Entry 5MP9 (electron microscopy, 4.10 A resolution (low resolution: residue-level contacts below are approximate; hydrogen-bond / salt-bridge calls are withheld)); this record covers chains D and E of the 34 polymer chains in the assembly.

== Chain D ==
Name: Proteasome subunit alpha type-4
From: Saccharomyces cerevisiae (strain ATCC 204508 / S288c)
Notes: EC 3.4.25.1
UniProtKB: P40303 (PSA4_YEAST); residues -1 to 252 here correspond to UniProt positions 1-254 (UniProt number = residue number + 2)
Amino-acid sequence (254 residues; numbered -1 to 252; the number before each row is that of its first residue; numbers below 1 keep their minus sign (Met-1 is residue -1)):
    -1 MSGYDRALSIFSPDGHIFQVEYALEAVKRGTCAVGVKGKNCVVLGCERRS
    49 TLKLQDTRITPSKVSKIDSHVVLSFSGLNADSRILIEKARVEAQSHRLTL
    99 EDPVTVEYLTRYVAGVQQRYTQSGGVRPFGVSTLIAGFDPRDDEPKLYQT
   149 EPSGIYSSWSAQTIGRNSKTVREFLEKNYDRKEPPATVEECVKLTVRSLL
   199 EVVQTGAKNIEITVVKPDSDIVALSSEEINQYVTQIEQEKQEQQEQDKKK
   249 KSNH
Not modelled in the structure: -1 to 0, 241-252
Swiss-Prot annotation at these positions:
  - modified residue: Thr58 (Phosphothreonine)

== Chain E ==
Name: Proteasome subunit alpha type-5
From: Saccharomyces cerevisiae (strain ATCC 204508 / S288c)
Notes: EC 3.4.25.1
UniProtKB: P32379 (PSA5_YEAST); residues -7 to 252 here correspond to UniProt positions 1-260 (UniProt number = residue number + 8)
Amino-acid sequence (260 residues; numbered -7 to 252; the number before each row is that of its first residue; numbers below 1 keep their minus sign (Met-7 is residue -7)):
    -7 MFLTRSEYDRGVSTFSPEGRLFQVEYSLEAIKLGSTAIGIATKEGVVLGV
    43 EKRATSPLLESDSIEKIVEIDRHIGCAMSGLTADARSMIEHARTAAVTHN
    93 LYYDEDINVESLTQSVCDLALRFGEGASGEERLMSRPFGVALLIAGHDAD
   143 DGYQLFHAEPSGTFYRYNAKAIGSGSEGAQAELLNEWHSSLTLKEAELLV
   193 LKILKQVMEEKLDENNAQLSCITKQDGFKIYDNEKTAELIKELKEKEAAE
   243 SPEEADVEMS
Not modelled in the structure: -7 to 0, 243-252

== Interface between chain D and chain E ==
Residue-residue contacts (49; chain D residue first):
  Asp3(D) - Glu117(E)
  Arg4(D) - Glu117(E)
  Ala5(D) - Val4(E)
  Ala5(D) - Glu117(E)
  Ala5(D) - Ser127(E)
  Ser7(D) - Ser127(E)
  Ser7(D) - Arg128(E)
  Ile8(D) - Val4(E)
  Ile8(D) - Gln15(E)
  Phe9(D) - Gln15(E)
  Phe9(D) - Tyr18(E)
  Phe9(D) - Ser19(E)
  Phe9(D) - Pro129(E)
  Phe9(D) - Gly131(E)
  Ser10(D) - Tyr18(E)
  Pro11(D) - Tyr18(E)
  Gly13(D) - Ala22(E)
  His14(D) - Leu25(E)
  Ile15(D) - Leu73(E)
  Ile15(D) - Arg128(E)
  Lys35(D) - Glu52(E)
  Gln116(D) - Ala75(E)
  Gln116(D) - Asp76(E)
  Arg117(D) - Leu125(E)
  Thr119(D) - Arg128(E)
  Gln120(D) - Met126(E)
  Gln120(D) - Ser127(E)
  Gln120(D) - Phe130(E)
  Ser151(D) - Ala75(E)
  Gly152(D) - Ala75(E)
  Gly152(D) - Arg78(E)
  Ile153(D) - Thr74(E)
  Ile153(D) - Ala75(E)
  Tyr154(D) - Arg78(E)
  Ser155(D) - Leu51(E)
  Ser155(D) - Ile56(E)
  Ser156(D) - Leu51(E)
  Ser156(D) - Glu52(E)
  Ser156(D) - Ser55(E)
  Trp157(D) - Ser48(E)
  Trp157(D) - Leu51(E)
  Ser158(D) - Leu50(E)
  Ala159(D) - Leu50(E)
  Leu173(D) - Leu50(E)
  Glu174(D) - Leu50(E)
  Arg179(D) - Pro49(E)
  Arg179(D) - Leu51(E)
  Arg179(D) - Glu52(E)
  Arg179(D) - Ser53(E)
Interface residues without a listed pair, chain D (33 interface residues in all): Asp12, Arg109, Gly113, Arg170, Tyr177
Interface residues without a listed pair, chain E (31 interface residues in all): Glu21, Thr47, Glu57, Ser79

== Summary ==
The interface between chain D and chain E involves 33 residues on one side and 31 on the other.
Here chain D is Proteasome subunit alpha type-4 and chain E is Proteasome subunit alpha type-5, both from
Saccharomyces cerevisiae (strain ATCC 204508 / S288c). Entry 5MP9 (26S proteasome in presence of ATP (s1)) was
determined by electron microscopy, deposited together with 5MPA, 5MPB, 5MPC, 5MPD and 5MPE.
